Entry 1T0U (X-ray diffraction, 2.20 A resolution); this record covers chains A and B.

[Chain A (and B)]
Molecule: Uridine phosphorylase
Source organism: Escherichia coli
Notes: EC 2.4.2.3; chain B of this document is another copy of the same molecule, construct and numbering; everything in this record applies to it too
UniProt: P12758 (UDP_ECOLI); residues 1-253 here correspond to UniProt positions 0-252 (UniProt number = residue number - 1)
Amino-acid sequence (253 residues; numbered 1 to 253; the number before each row is that of its first residue):
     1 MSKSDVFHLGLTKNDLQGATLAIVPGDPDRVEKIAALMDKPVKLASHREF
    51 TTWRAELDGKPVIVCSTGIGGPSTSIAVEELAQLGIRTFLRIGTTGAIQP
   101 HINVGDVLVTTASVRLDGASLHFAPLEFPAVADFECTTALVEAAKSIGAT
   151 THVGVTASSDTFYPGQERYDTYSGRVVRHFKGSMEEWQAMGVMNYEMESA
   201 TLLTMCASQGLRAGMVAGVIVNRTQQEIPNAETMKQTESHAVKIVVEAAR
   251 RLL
Unresolved in the structure: 1-2, 163-182, 225-232 (chain B: 1-2)

[Chain A / chain B interface]
Pairs across the interface (59; chain A residue first):
  Phe7(A) - Phe162(B)  hydrophobic
  Phe7(A) - Tyr163(B)
  Phe7(A) - Asp170(B)
  His8(A) - Phe162(B)
  Gly26(A) - Arg48(B)  hydrogen bond (backbone-side chain)
  Asp27(A) - Arg48(B)
  Arg48(A) - Gly26(B)  hydrogen bond (side chain-backbone)
  Arg48(A) - Asp27(B)  salt bridge
  Arg48(A) - Arg30(B)
  Arg48(A) - Glu49(B)
  Arg48(A) - Ile69(B)
  Glu49(A) - Glu49(B)
  Glu49(A) - Gly68(B)
  Glu49(A) - Ile69(B)  hydrogen bond (side chain-backbone)
  Phe50(A) - Ile69(B)  hydrophobic
  Ile69(A) - Arg48(B)
  Pro72(A) - Gly70(B)
  Pro72(A) - Pro72(B)
  Pro72(A) - Asp160(B)
  Ser75(A) - Asp160(B)
  Ser75(A) - Thr161(B)
  Ile76(A) - Phe162(B)  hydrophobic
  Glu79(A) - Tyr163(B)
  Glu79(A) - Thr171(B)
  Glu79(A) - Tyr172(B)  hydrogen bond (side chain-backbone)
  Glu80(A) - Tyr163(B)  hydrogen bond
  Ala82(A) - Tyr172(B)  hydrophobic
  Gln83(A) - Tyr163(B)
  Gln83(A) - Asp170(B)
  Gln83(A) - Thr171(B)
  Arg87(A) - Tyr172(B)
  Gly118(A) - Gly118(B)
  Gly118(A) - Asp160(B)
  Ala119(A) - Asp160(B)  hydrogen bond (backbone-side chain)
  Leu121(A) - Val177(B)
  Leu121(A) - His179(B)  hydrogen bond (backbone-side chain)
  His122(A) - Leu116(B)  hydrogen bond (side chain-backbone)
  His122(A) - Ser159(B)  hydrogen bond
  His122(A) - Asp160(B)  hydrogen bond (side chain-backbone)
  His122(A) - Thr161(B)
  His122(A) - Pro164(B)
  His122(A) - Gly165(B)
  His122(A) - Val177(B)
  His122(A) - Phe180(B)
  Phe123(A) - Thr161(B)
  Phe123(A) - Pro164(B)  hydrophobic
  Phe123(A) - Val177(B)
  Ala124(A) - Val177(B)  hydrophobic
  Pro125(A) - Val177(B)
  Ser159(A) - His122(B)  hydrogen bond
  Asp160(A) - Pro72(B)
  Asp160(A) - Gly118(B)
  Asp160(A) - Ala119(B)  hydrogen bond (side chain-backbone)
  Thr161(A) - His122(B)
  Phe162(A) - His8(B)
  Met197(A) - Pro72(B)  hydrophobic
  Gln209(A) - Tyr172(B)
  Gln209(A) - Ser173(B)
  Leu211(A) - Tyr172(B)  hydrophobic
Also at the interface, not in a pair above, chain A (33 interface residues in all): Gly68, Gly70, Ser73
Also at the interface, not in a pair above, chain B (34 interface residues in all): Phe50, Gly71, Ser73, Ile76, Arg168, Met197

[Summary]
Chain A and chain B form an interface of 33 and 34 residues respectively, with 12 hydrogen bonds and 1 salt
bridge. Polar contacts include Arg48(A)-Asp27(B), Gly26(A)-Arg48(B) and Glu49(A)-Ile69(B).
Both chains are Uridine phosphorylase (Escherichia coli). Entry 1T0U (Crystal structure of E.coli uridine
phosphorylase at 2.2 A resolution (Type-A Native)) was determined by X-ray diffraction (same publication as
1RXC, 1RXS, 1RXU and 1RXY).
